4QWU - chains O and P of the 28 polymer chains in the assembly; structure by X-ray diffraction, 3.00 A resolution.

# Chain O
Name: Proteasome subunit alpha type-2
Source organism: Saccharomyces cerevisiae
Notes: EC 3.4.25.1; engineered mutation(s): C52F
Reference sequence: P23639 (PSA2_YEAST); numbering as in UniProt (aligned over 1-250)
Amino-acid sequence (250 residues; each row starts with the number of its first residue):
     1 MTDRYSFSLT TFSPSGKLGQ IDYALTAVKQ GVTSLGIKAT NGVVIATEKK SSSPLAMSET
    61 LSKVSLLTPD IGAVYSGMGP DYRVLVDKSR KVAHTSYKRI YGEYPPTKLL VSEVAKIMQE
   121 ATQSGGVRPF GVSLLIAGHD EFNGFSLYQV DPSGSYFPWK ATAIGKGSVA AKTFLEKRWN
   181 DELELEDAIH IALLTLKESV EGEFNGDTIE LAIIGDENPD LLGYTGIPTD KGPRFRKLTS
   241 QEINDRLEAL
Swiss-Prot annotation at these positions:
  - cross-link: Lys-108 (Glycyl lysine isopeptide (Lys-Gly) (interchain with G-Cter in ubiquitin))

# Chain P
Name: Proteasome subunit alpha type-3
Source organism: Saccharomyces cerevisiae
Notes: EC 3.4.25.1
Reference sequence: P23638 (PSA3_YEAST); residues 0-257 here correspond to UniProt positions 1-258 (UniProt number = residue number + 1)
Amino-acid sequence (258 residues; numbered 0 to 257; the number before each row is that of its first residue; numbering starts at 0):
     0 MGSRRYDSRT TIFSPEGRLY QVEYALESIS HAGTAIGIMA SDGIVLAAER KVTSTLLEQD
    60 TSTEKLYKLN DKIAVAVAGL TADAEILINT ARIHAQNYLK TYNEDIPVEI LVRRLSDIKQ
   120 GYTQHGGLRP FGVSFIYAGY DDRYGYQLYT SNPSGNYTGW KAISVGANTS AAQTLLQMDY
   180 KDDMKVDDAI ELALKTLSKT TDSSALTYDR LEFATIRKGA NDGEVYQKIF KPQEIKDILV
   240 KTGITKKDED EEADEDMK
Not modelled in the structure: 0, 245-257
Swiss-Prot annotation at these positions:
  - cross-link (Glycyl lysine isopeptide (Lys-Gly)): Lys-99 (interchain with G-Cter in ubiquitin), Lys-198 (interchain with G-Cter in ubiquitin), Lys-230 (interchain with G-Cter in ubiquitin)

# Chain O / chain P interface
Pairs across the interface (66; chain O residue first):
  Arg-4(O) / Ser-2(P)  hydrogen bond (backbone-side chain)
  Tyr-5(O) / Ser-2(P)
  Tyr-5(O) / Tyr-5(P)
  Ser-6(O) / Gly-125(P)
  Ser-6(O) / Leu-127(P)
  Phe-7(O) / Ser-2(P)
  Phe-7(O) / Tyr-5(P)
  Phe-7(O) / Asp-6(P)
  Phe-7(O) / Gly-126(P)
  Ser-8(O) / Gly-126(P)  hydrogen bond (backbone-backbone)
  Ser-8(O) / Leu-127(P)
  Ser-8(O) / Arg-128(P)  hydrogen bond (side chain-backbone)
  Thr-10(O) / Arg-128(P)
  Thr-11(O) / Ser-7(P)
  Thr-11(O) / Thr-9(P)
  Thr-11(O) / Gln-20(P)
  Phe-12(O) / Gln-20(P)
  Phe-12(O) / Tyr-23(P)
  Phe-12(O) / Ala-24(P)  hydrophobic
  Phe-12(O) / Arg-128(P)
  Phe-12(O) / Pro-129(P)
  Phe-12(O) / Gly-131(P)
  Ser-13(O) / Tyr-23(P)
  Pro-14(O) / Tyr-23(P)  hydrophobic
  Pro-14(O) / Glu-26(P)
  Ser-15(O) / Glu-26(P)
  Ser-15(O) / His-30(P)
  Gly-16(O) / Tyr-23(P)
  Gly-16(O) / Glu-26(P)
  Gly-16(O) / Ser-27(P)  hydrogen bond (backbone-side chain)
  Leu-18(O) / Arg-128(P)
  Lys-38(O) / Glu-57(P)  salt bridge
  Ser-112(O) / Glu-84(P)
  Lys-116(O) / Ile-85(P)
  Gln-119(O) / Ala-81(P)
  Gln-119(O) / Asp-82(P)  hydrogen bond
  Gln-119(O) / Ile-85(P)
  Gln-119(O) / Arg-128(P)
  Thr-122(O) / Arg-128(P)  hydrogen bond (backbone-side chain)
  Gln-123(O) / Tyr-121(P)
  Gln-123(O) / Leu-127(P)
  Gln-123(O) / Arg-128(P)  hydrogen bond (side chain-backbone)
  Gln-123(O) / Phe-130(P)
  Gly-125(O) / Leu-127(P)
  Tyr-148(O) / Thr-60(P)
  Ser-153(O) / Ala-81(P)
  Gly-154(O) / Ala-81(P)
  Ser-155(O) / Ala-81(P)
  Tyr-156(O) / Glu-84(P)  hydrogen bond
  Phe-157(O) / Leu-56(P)  hydrophobic
  Pro-158(O) / Leu-56(P)
  Pro-158(O) / Glu-57(P)  hydrogen bond (backbone-backbone)
  Pro-158(O) / Thr-60(P)
  Pro-158(O) / Ser-61(P)
  Trp-159(O) / Ser-53(P)
  Trp-159(O) / Leu-55(P)
  Trp-159(O) / Leu-56(P)
  Trp-159(O) / Glu-57(P)
  Lys-160(O) / Thr-54(P)  hydrogen bond (side chain-backbone)
  Lys-160(O) / Leu-55(P)  hydrogen bond (backbone-backbone)
  Lys-160(O) / Leu-56(P)
  Lys-160(O) / Glu-57(P)
  Ala-161(O) / Leu-55(P)
  Leu-175(O) / Leu-55(P)  hydrophobic
  Glu-176(O) / Thr-54(P)
  Glu-176(O) / Leu-55(P)
Also at the interface, not in a pair above, chain O (34 interface residues in all): Ser-124, Trp-179
Also at the interface, not in a pair above, chain P (32 interface residues in all): Leu-79, Thr-80

# Summary
Chain O and chain P form an interface of 34 and 32 residues respectively, with 11 hydrogen bonds and 1 salt
bridge. Polar pairs include Lys-38(O)/Glu-57(P), Arg-4(O)/Ser-2(P) and Ser-8(O)/Arg-128(P).
Here chain O is Proteasome subunit alpha type-2 and chain P is Proteasome subunit alpha type-3, both from
Saccharomyces cerevisiae. Entry 4QWU (yCP beta5-C52F mutant in complex with bortezomib) was determined by
X-ray diffraction, deposited together with 4QUX, 4QUY, 4QV0, 4QV1, 4QV3, 4QV4 and 42 further entries.
